9FGC - chains D and E of the 6 polymer chains in the assembly; structure by electron microscopy, 3.40 A resolution.

Chain D:
Molecule: Gamma-aminobutyric acid receptor subunit alpha-1
Organism: Homo sapiens
UniProt: P14867 (GBRA1_HUMAN); residues 1-429 here correspond to UniProt positions 28-456 (UniProt number = residue number + 27)
Amino-acid sequence (464 residues; row label = number of the first residue in the row; numbers below 1 keep their minus sign (Met-34 is residue -34)):
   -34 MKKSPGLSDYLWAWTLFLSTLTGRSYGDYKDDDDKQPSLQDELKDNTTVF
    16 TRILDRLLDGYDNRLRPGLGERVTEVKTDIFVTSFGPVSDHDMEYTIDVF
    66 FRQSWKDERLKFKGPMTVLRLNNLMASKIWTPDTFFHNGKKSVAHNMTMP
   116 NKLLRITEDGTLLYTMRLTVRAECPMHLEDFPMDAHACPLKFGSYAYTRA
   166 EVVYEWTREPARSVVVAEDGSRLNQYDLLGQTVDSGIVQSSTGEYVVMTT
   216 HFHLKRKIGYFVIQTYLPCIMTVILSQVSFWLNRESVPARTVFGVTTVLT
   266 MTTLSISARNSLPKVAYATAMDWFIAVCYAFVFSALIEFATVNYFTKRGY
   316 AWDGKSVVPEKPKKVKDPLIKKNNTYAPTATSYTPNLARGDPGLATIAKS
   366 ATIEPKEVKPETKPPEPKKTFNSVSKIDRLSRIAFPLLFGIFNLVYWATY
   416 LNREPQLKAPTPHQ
Disordered / not traced: -34 to 12, 321-383, 419-429
Disulfide bonds: Cys139-Cys153
Glycans and other covalent adducts: N-acetylglucosamine (NAG) linked to Asn111
Differences from the reference sequence: initiating methionine (-34); expression tag (-33 to 0)
Small-molecule neighbours: PIO ([(2R)-2-octanoyloxy-3-[oxidanyl-[(1R,2R,3S,4R,5R,6S)-2,3,6-tris(oxidanyl)-4,5-diphosphonooxy-cyclohexyl]oxy-phosphoryl]oxy-propyl] octanoate): Arg249, Phe310, Lys312, Arg313, Phe386, Asn387, Ser388, Val389, Ser390, Lys391, Ile392, Leu395, Ser396
Swiss-Prot annotation at these positions:
  - binding site (4-aminobutanoate): Arg67, Thr130
  - binding site (3alpha-hydroxy-5alpha-pregnan-11,20-dione): Trp246
  - glycosylation (N-linked (GlcNAc...) asparagine): Asn11, Asn111

Chain E:
Molecule: Gamma-aminobutyric acid receptor subunit beta-3
Organism: Homo sapiens
UniProt: P28472 (GBRB3_HUMAN), isoform P28472-2; residues -24 to 448 here correspond to UniProt positions 1-473 (UniProt number = residue number + 25)
Amino-acid sequence (473 residues; row label = number of the first residue in the row; numbers below 1 keep their minus sign (Met-24 is residue -24)):
   -24 MCSGLLELLLPIWLSWTLGTRGSEPRSVNDPGNMSFVKETVDKLLKGYDI
    26 RLRPDFGGPPVCVGMNIDIASIDMVSEVNMDYTLTMYFQQYWRDKRLAYS
    76 GIPLNLTLDNRVADQLWVPDTYFLNDKKSFVHGVTVKNRMIRLHPDGTVL
   126 YGLRITTTAACMMDLRRYPLDEQNCTLEIESYGYTTDDIEFYWRGGDKAV
   176 TGVERIELPQFSIVEHRLVSRNVVFATGAYPRLSLSFRLKRNIGYFILQT
   226 YMPSILITILSWVSFWINYDASAARVALGITTVLTMTTINTHLRETLPKI
   276 PYVKAIDMYLMGCFVFVFLALLEYAFVNYIFFGRGPQRQKKLAEKTAKAK
   326 NDRSKSESNRVDAHGNILLTSLEVHNEMNEVSGGIGDTRNSAISFDNSGI
   376 QYRKQSMPREGHGRFLGDRSLPHKKTHLRRRSSQLKIKIPDLTDVNAIDR
   426 WSRIVFPFTFSLFNLVYWLYYVN
Disordered / not traced: -24 to 7, 313-419, 448
Disulfide bonds: Cys136-Cys150
Glycans and other covalent adducts: N-acetylglucosamine (NAG) linked to Asn80; glycan linked to Asn149
Swiss-Prot annotation at these positions:
  - binding site (benzamidine): Asp95 to Tyr97, Glu155 to Tyr157, Phe200
  - binding site (4-aminobutanoate): Tyr97, Glu155, Tyr157, Thr202
  - binding site (histamine): Tyr97, Ser156, Tyr157, Thr202
  - glycosylation (N-linked (GlcNAc...) asparagine): Asn8, Asn80, Asn149

Chain D / chain E interface:
Residue-residue contacts - 87 pairs, chain D then chain E:
  Phe15(D) - Leu27(E)  hydrophobic
  Phe15(D) - Phe31(E)  hydrophobic
  Thr16(D) - Asp24(E)
  Thr16(D) - Arg26(E)
  Leu19(D) - Arg26(E)
  Asp20(D) - Arg26(E)  salt bridge
  Phe65(D) - Tyr97(E)
  Phe65(D) - Tyr157(E)  hydrophobic
  Arg85(D) - Gly158(E)  hydrogen bond (side chain-backbone)
  Asn87(D) - Arg26(E)
  His110(D) - Asp101(E)
  His110(D) - Lys102(E)
  Met112(D) - Thr96(E)
  Met112(D) - Tyr97(E)
  Met112(D) - Phe98(E)  hydrophobic
  Met112(D) - Ser104(E)
  Met112(D) - Phe105(E)  hydrophobic
  Met112(D) - Val106(E)  hydrophobic
  Met112(D) - Ile130(E)  hydrophobic
  Thr113(D) - Thr96(E)  hydrogen bond (side chain-backbone)
  Thr113(D) - Leu128(E)
  Thr113(D) - Ile130(E)
  Asn116(D) - Tyr97(E)
  Asn116(D) - Tyr157(E)  hydrogen bond (backbone-side chain)
  Lys117(D) - Tyr157(E)
  Leu118(D) - Tyr157(E)  hydrophobic
  Thr130(D) - Tyr157(E)  hydrogen bond (backbone-side chain)
  Met131(D) - Tyr157(E)
  Arg132(D) - Tyr97(E)
  Arg132(D) - Phe98(E)  hydrogen bond (side chain-backbone)
  Arg132(D) - Leu99(E)
  Arg132(D) - Asp101(E)  hydrogen bond (side chain-backbone)
  Arg132(D) - Tyr157(E)  hydrogen bond (backbone-side chain)
  Ser186(D) - Met137(E)
  Arg187(D) - Met55(E)
  Arg187(D) - Lys102(E)
  Arg187(D) - Ala135(E)
  Asn189(D) - Val53(E)
  Asn189(D) - Met55(E)
  Asn189(D) - Tyr277(E)
  Gln190(D) - Pro276(E)
  Gly224(D) - Val278(E)
  Tyr225(D) - Arg269(E)  hydrogen bond
  Tyr225(D) - Pro276(E)
  Tyr225(D) - Tyr277(E)
  Tyr225(D) - Asp282(E)
  Ile228(D) - Val278(E)  hydrophobic
  Ile228(D) - Met283(E)  hydrophobic
  Gln229(D) - Arg269(E)
  Gln229(D) - Asp282(E)
  Thr230(D) - Arg269(E)  hydrogen bond
  Leu232(D) - Met286(E)  hydrophobic
  Met236(D) - Met286(E)  hydrophobic
  Met236(D) - Phe289(E)  hydrophobic
  Met236(D) - Val290(E)  hydrophobic
  Met236(D) - Phe293(E)  hydrophobic
  Ile239(D) - Phe293(E)  hydrophobic
  Leu240(D) - Val258(E)  hydrophobic
  Leu240(D) - Phe293(E)  hydrophobic
  Leu240(D) - Leu296(E)  hydrophobic
  Val243(D) - Leu297(E)  hydrophobic
  Val243(D) - Ala300(E)  hydrophobic
  Trp246(D) - Asn303(E)
  Trp246(D) - Tyr304(E)
  Leu247(D) - Asn303(E)
  Asn248(D) - Asn303(E)  hydrogen bond (backbone-side chain)
  Ser251(D) - Ser247(E)
  Ala254(D) - Ser247(E)
  Ala254(D) - Val251(E)
  Phe258(D) - Val251(E)  hydrophobic
  Phe258(D) - Ile255(E)  hydrophobic
  Phe258(D) - Leu296(E)  hydrophobic
  Thr261(D) - Ile255(E)
  Thr262(D) - Ile255(E)
  Leu264(D) - Leu259(E)  hydrophobic
  Thr265(D) - Leu259(E)
  Thr265(D) - Thr262(E)
  Thr268(D) - Thr266(E)
  Leu269(D) - Thr262(E)
  Ser272(D) - Thr266(E)
  Asn275(D) - Glu270(E)  hydrogen bond
  Ser276(D) - Arg269(E)  hydrogen bond
  Trp317(D) - Phe306(E)
  Trp317(D) - Phe307(E)
  Trp317(D) - Gly310(E)
  Trp317(D) - Pro311(E)
  Arg397(D) - Tyr304(E)
Other interface residues (no listed pair), chain D (62 interface residues in all): Asp63, Met90, Met114, Arg120, Thr134, Asp184, Leu188, Phe226, Pro233, Thr237, Pro253, Val257, Ala273, Ala316, Gly319
Other interface residues (no listed pair), chain E (60 interface residues in all): Ile25, Glu52, Val93, Pro94, Asp95, Tyr159, Asp163, Ala248, Ala252, Ile275, Lys279, Tyr299

In short:
Chain D and chain E form an interface of 62 and 60 residues respectively; the contacts include 12 hydrogen
bonds and 1 salt bridge. Among the polar pairs are Asp20(D)-Arg26(E), Arg85(D)-Gly158(E) and
Thr113(D)-Thr96(E). Chain D binds compound PIO. N-acetylglucosamine is covalently linked to Asn111(D).
Chain D is Gamma-aminobutyric acid receptor subunit alpha-1 and chain E is Gamma-aminobutyric acid receptor
subunit beta-3, both from Homo sapiens; the structure, Cryo-EM structure of the full-length alpha1beta3gamma2
GABA(A) receptor in SMALPs bound to one PIP2 molecule at ..., was determined by electron microscopy.
